Entry 1G9R (X-ray diffraction, 2.00 A resolution); this record covers chain A.

== Chain A ==
Protein: Glycosyl transferase
Organism: Neisseria meningitidis
Notes: EC 2.4.1.-
Reference sequence: P96945 (P96945_NEIME); residues 1-311 here = UniProt positions 1-311
Sequence (311 residues; each row starts with the number of its first residue):
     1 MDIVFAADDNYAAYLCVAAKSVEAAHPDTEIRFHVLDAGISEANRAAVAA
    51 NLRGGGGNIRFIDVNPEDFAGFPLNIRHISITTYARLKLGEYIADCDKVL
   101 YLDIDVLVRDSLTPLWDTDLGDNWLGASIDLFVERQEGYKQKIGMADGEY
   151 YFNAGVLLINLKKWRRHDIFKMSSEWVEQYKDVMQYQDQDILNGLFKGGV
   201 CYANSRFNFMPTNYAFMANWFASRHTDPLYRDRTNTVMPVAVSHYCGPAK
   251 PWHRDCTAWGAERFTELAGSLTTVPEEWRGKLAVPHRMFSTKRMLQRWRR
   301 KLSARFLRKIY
Not modelled in the structure: 218-221, 283-311
Differences from the reference sequence: modified residue (1, 145, 172, 184, 210, 217, 238); engineered mutation Ser128 (Cys in P96945), Ser174 (Cys in P96945)
Modified positions: Mse1, Mse145, Mse172, Mse184, Mse210, Mse217, Mse238 (selenomethionine; parent Met)
Ion coordination: Mn2+: Asp103, Asp105, His244 (together with UPF)
Ligand contacts: UPF (uridine-5'-diphosphate-2-deoxy-2-fluorogalactose): Ala6, Ala7, Asp8, Asn10, Tyr11, Ile76, His78, Ile79, Ser80, Thr82, Thr83, Arg86, Tyr101, Asp103, Ile104, Asp105, Asn153, Ala154, Gly155, Tyr186, Gln187, Asp188, Gln189, His244, Cys246, Gly247, Lys250

== Overview ==
Bound to chain A: compound UPF. The Mn2+ site is built by Asp103, Asp105 and His244.
Chain A is Glycosyl transferase (Neisseria meningitidis); the structure, Crystal structure of
galactosyltransferase lgtc in complex with Mn and udp-2F-galactose, was determined by X-ray diffraction
together with 1GA8 from the same study.
